Entry 6DFA (X-ray diffraction, 1.91 A resolution); this record covers chains A and D of the 3 polymer chains in the assembly.

# Chain A
Name: Transcriptional regulator Kaiso
Source organism: Homo sapiens
UniProtKB: Q86T24 (KAISO_HUMAN); residue numbers follow UniProt; this construct covers 471-604
Sequence (134 residues; each row starts with the number of its first residue):
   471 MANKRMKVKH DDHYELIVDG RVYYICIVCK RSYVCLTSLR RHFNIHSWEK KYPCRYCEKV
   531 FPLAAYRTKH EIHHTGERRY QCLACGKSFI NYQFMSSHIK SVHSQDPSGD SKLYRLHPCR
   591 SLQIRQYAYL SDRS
Not modelled in the structure: 471-480, 601-604
Sequence notes: engineered mutation Ala535 (Glu in Q86T24)
Ion coordination: Zn2+ site 1: Cys496, Cys499, His512, His516; Zn2+ site 2: Cys524, Cys527, His540, His544; Zn2+ site 3: Cys552, Cys555, His568, His573
UniProt features mapped onto this chain:
  - zinc finger: Tyr494 to His516 (C2H2-type 1), Tyr522 to His544 (C2H2-type 2), Tyr550 to His573 (C2H2-type 3)
  - motif: Met471 to His480 (Nuclear localization signal)
  - cross-link (Glycyl lysine isopeptide (Lys-Gly)): Lys474 (interchain with G-Cter in SUMO2), Lys479 (interchain with G-Cter in SUMO2), Lys539 (interchain with G-Cter in SUMO2), Lys570 (interchain with G-Cter in SUMO2), Lys582 (interchain with G-Cter in SUMO2)
  - mutagenesis: Cys552 (C552R: Abrogates both sequence-specific and methylation-dependent DNA-binding)

# Chain D
Molecule: 18-nt DNA strand
Sequence (18 nucleotides; each row starts with the number of its first residue):
     1 TGCTTCCTGC CAATAACG

# Interface between chain A and chain D
Residue-residue contacts (28):
  Arg501(A) - DC7(D)  phosphate contact
  Arg501(A) - DT8(D)  salt bridge to the phosphate
  Tyr503(A) - DT8(D)  hydrogen bond to the phosphate
  Tyr503(A) - DG9(D)  phosphate contact
  Val504(A) - DG9(D)  hydrogen bond to the phosphate
  Cys505(A) - DG9(D)  phosphate contact
  Thr507(A) - DC11(D)  base contact
  Ser508(A) - DT8(D)  sugar contact
  Ser508(A) - DG9(D)  hydrogen bond to the phosphate
  Arg511(A) - DT8(D)  base contact
  Arg511(A) - DG9(D)  hydrogen bond to the base
  Arg511(A) - DC10(D)  base contact
  Ile515(A) - DC7(D)  phosphate contact
  Leu533(A) - DT8(D)  base contact
  Tyr536(A) - DC6(D)  sugar contact
  Tyr536(A) - DC7(D)  hydrogen bond to the phosphate
  His543(A) - DT5(D)  salt bridge to the phosphate
  Asn561(A) - DT5(D)  base contact
  Gln563(A) - DT5(D)  base contact
  Gln563(A) - DC6(D)  base contact
  Phe564(A) - DC3(D)  sugar contact
  Phe564(A) - DT4(D)  phosphate contact
  Arg595(A) - DA13(D)  sugar contact
  Arg595(A) - DT14(D)  phosphate contact
  Gln596(A) - DA13(D)  sugar contact
  Gln596(A) - DT14(D)  phosphate contact
  Tyr597(A) - DA12(D)  sugar contact
  Ala598(A) - DA13(D)  hydrogen bond to the phosphate
Other interface residues (no listed pair), chain A (22 interface residues in all): Ser502, His512, Phe531, Ser567

# Summary
22 residues of chain A face 12 of chain D across their interface; the contacts include 6 hydrogen bonds and 2
salt bridges. Among the polar pairs are Arg511(A)-DG9(D), Tyr503(A)-DT8(D) and Val504(A)-DG9(D). UniProt lists
one mutagenesis site on chain A.
Chain A is Transcriptional regulator Kaiso (Homo sapiens) and chain D is an 18-nt DNA strand; the structure,
Kaiso (ZBTB33) E535A zinc finger DNA binding domain in complex with the specific Kaiso binding sequence ...,
was determined by X-ray diffraction together with 6DF5, 6DF8, 6DF9, 6DFB, 6DFC and 6V8U from the same study.
